1HBN - chains E and F of the 6 polymer chains in the assembly; structure by X-ray diffraction, 1.16 A resolution.

# Chain E
Molecule: Methyl-coenzyme M reductase I beta subunit
Source organism: Methanothermobacter thermautotrophicus
Reference sequence: P11560 (MCRB_METTM); residues 2-443 here correspond to UniProt positions 1-442 (UniProt number = residue number - 1)
Sequence (442 residues; row label = number of the first residue in the row):
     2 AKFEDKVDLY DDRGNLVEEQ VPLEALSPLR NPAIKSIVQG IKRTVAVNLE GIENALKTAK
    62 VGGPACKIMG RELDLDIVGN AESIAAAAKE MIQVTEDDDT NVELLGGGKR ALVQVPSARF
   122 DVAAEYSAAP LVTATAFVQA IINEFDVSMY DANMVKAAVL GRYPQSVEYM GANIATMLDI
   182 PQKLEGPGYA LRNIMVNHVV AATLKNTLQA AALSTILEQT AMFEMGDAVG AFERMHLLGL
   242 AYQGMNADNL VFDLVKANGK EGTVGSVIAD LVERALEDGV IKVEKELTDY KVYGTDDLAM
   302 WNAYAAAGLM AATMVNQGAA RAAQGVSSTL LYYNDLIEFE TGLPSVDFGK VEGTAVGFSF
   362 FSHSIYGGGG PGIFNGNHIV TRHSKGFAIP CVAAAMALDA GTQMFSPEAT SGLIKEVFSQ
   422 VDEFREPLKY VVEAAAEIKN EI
Bound ions: Mg2+ site 1 near D147 (its only coordinating residue here); Mg2+ site 2 near D271 (its only coordinating residue here)
Residues lining bound ligands:
  - 1-thioethanesulfonic acid (COM): F361, S365, Y367
  - factor 430 (F43): S365, I366, Y367
  - Coenzyme B (TP7): F361, F362, Y367, G368, G369, H379, I380, V381
Curated features (UniProtKB/Swiss-Prot):
  - binding site (coenzyme B): G370

# Chain F
Molecule: Methyl-coenzyme M reductase I gamma subunit
Source organism: Methanothermobacter thermautotrophicus
Reference sequence: P11562 (MCRG_METTM); residues 2-249 here correspond to UniProt positions 1-248 (UniProt number = residue number - 1)
Sequence (248 residues; numbered 2 to 249; the number before each row is that of its first residue):
     2 AQYYPGTTKV AQNRRNFCNP EYELEKLREI SDEDVVKILG HRAPGEEYPS VHPPLEEMDE
    62 PEDAIREMVE PIDGAKAGDR VRYIQFTDSM YFAPAQPYVR SRAYLCRYRG ADAGTLSGRQ
   122 IIETRERDLE KISKELLETE FFDPARSGVR GKSVHGHSLR LDEDGMMFDM LRRQIYNKDT
   182 GRVEMVKNQI GDELDEPVDL GEPLDEETLM EKTTIYRVDG EAYRDDVEAV EIMQRIHVLR
   242 SQGGFNLE
Not modelled in the structure: 249
Bound ions: Mg2+ site 1 near E30 (its only coordinating residue here); Mg2+ site 2: E34, D35
Residues lining bound ligands: factor 430 (F43): L117, S118, G119, R120, K153, S154, V155, H156, G157, H158

# Chain E / chain F interface
Residue-residue contacts (122):
  D13(E) with A65(F)
  R14(E) with A65(F); E68(F), salt bridge
  L205(E) with P62(F)
  K206(E) with P62(F); D64(F); R67(F), hydrogen bond (backbone-side chain)
  N207(E) with E63(F)
  T208(E) with D64(F), hydrogen bond; I66(F); R67(F)
  L209(E) with I66(F), hydrophobic
  F233(E) with G244(F); G245(F); F246(F); N247(F); L248(F), hydrophobic
  M236(E) with L248(F), hydrophobic
  F253(E) with A65(F), hydrophobic; M69(F), hydrophobic
  V256(E) with M69(F), hydrophobic; V70(F), hydrophobic
  K257(E) with M69(F)
  N259(E) with R110(F)
  G260(E) with M69(F); V70(F); E71(F), hydrogen bond (backbone-backbone); R110(F), hydrogen bond (backbone-side chain)
  K261(E) with E68(F); M69(F); E71(F); R110(F), hydrogen bond (backbone-side chain)
  E262(E) with R110(F), hydrogen bond (backbone-side chain)
  G263(E) with R110(F), hydrogen bond (backbone-side chain)
  T264(E) with L106(F); C107(F), hydrogen bond (side chain-backbone); Y109(F); R110(F)
  V265(E) with L106(F), hydrogen bond (backbone-backbone)
  G266(E) with L106(F), hydrogen bond (backbone-backbone)
  E285(E) with R236(F), salt bridge
  K286(E) with E232(F), salt bridge
  L288(E) with E229(F); E232(F); I233(F), hydrophobic
  T289(E) with T8(F); E229(F), hydrogen bond
  Y291(E) with Q3(F); Y5(F); P6(F); I233(F), hydrophobic
  K292(E) with Q3(F), hydrogen bond (backbone-side chain)
  V293(E) with I233(F), hydrophobic; R236(F)
  Y294(E) with Q3(F); R236(F), hydrogen bond (backbone-side chain)
  A300(E) with L248(F), hydrophobic
  M315(E) with I66(F), hydrophobic; V70(F)
  V316(E) with V70(F)
  N317(E) with R110(F); G111(F), hydrogen bond (side chain-backbone); A112(F), hydrogen bond (side chain-backbone)
  G319(E) with V70(F)
  A320(E) with V70(F); E71(F); P72(F); I73(F), hydrogen bond (backbone-backbone); A76(F); R110(F)
  A321(E) with A76(F); G111(F); R126(F), hydrogen bond (backbone-side chain)
  R322(E) with E61(F), salt bridge; R67(F), hydrogen bond (side chain-backbone); V70(F), hydrogen bond (side chain-backbone); P72(F); R126(F), hydrogen bond (backbone-side chain)
  Q325(E) with V82(F); D113(F), hydrogen bond; E124(F), hydrogen bond
  G326(E) with D113(F)
  S329(E) with L106(F); D113(F); A114(F), hydrogen bond (side chain-backbone)
  Y333(E) with Y99(F); S102(F); L106(F), hydrophobic; A114(F); T116(F), hydrogen bond
  D336(E) with R103(F), salt bridge
  L337(E) with R103(F); C107(F), hydrophobic
  E339(E) with I237(F); R241(F), salt bridge
  F340(E) with Y4(F); Y5(F), hydrophobic; R103(F); M234(F), hydrophobic
  E341(E) with A2(F); Q3(F), hydrogen bond (side chain-backbone); Y4(F), hydrogen bond (side chain-backbone)
  G343(E) with R236(F), hydrogen bond (backbone-side chain); I237(F); L240(F)
  L344(E) with I237(F)
  P345(E) with L240(F)
  F349(E) with R241(F); G244(F); L248(F), hydrophobic
  G350(E) with R241(F)
  E353(E) with R241(F), salt bridge
  H364(E) with D113(F), salt bridge; E124(F), salt bridge
  A398(E) with R67(F), hydrogen bond (backbone-side chain)
  L399(E) with R67(F)
  A401(E) with H53(F); L56(F), hydrophobic; M59(F)
  G402(E) with V52(F); H53(F)
  T403(E) with R126(F)
Also at the interface, not in a pair above, chain E (65 interface residues in all): G295, L299, Q318, A323, S328, T330, S346, D400
Also at the interface, not in a pair above, chain F (53 interface residues in all): R108

# In short
Chain E and chain F form an interface of 65 and 53 residues respectively, with 28 hydrogen bonds and 9 salt
bridges. Polar contacts include R14(E)-E68(F), E285(E)-R236(F) and K286(E)-E232(F). Factor 430 is bound
between chain E and chain F.
Chain E is Methyl-coenzyme M reductase I beta subunit and chain F is Methyl-coenzyme M reductase I gamma
subunit, both from Methanothermobacter thermautotrophicus; the structure, Methyl-coenzyme M reductase, was
determined by X-ray diffraction, deposited together with 1HBM, 1HBO and 1HBU.
